1DJ3 - chains A and B; structure by X-ray diffraction, 3.00 A resolution.

[Chain A (and B)]
Protein: Adenylosuccinate synthetase
Source organism: Triticum aestivum
Notes: EC 6.3.4.4; chain B of this document is another copy of the same molecule, construct and numbering; everything in this record applies to it too
UniProt: O24396 (PURA_WHEAT); residues 1-442 here correspond to UniProt positions 35-476 (UniProt number = residue number + 34)
Sequence (442 residues; row label = number of the first residue in the row):
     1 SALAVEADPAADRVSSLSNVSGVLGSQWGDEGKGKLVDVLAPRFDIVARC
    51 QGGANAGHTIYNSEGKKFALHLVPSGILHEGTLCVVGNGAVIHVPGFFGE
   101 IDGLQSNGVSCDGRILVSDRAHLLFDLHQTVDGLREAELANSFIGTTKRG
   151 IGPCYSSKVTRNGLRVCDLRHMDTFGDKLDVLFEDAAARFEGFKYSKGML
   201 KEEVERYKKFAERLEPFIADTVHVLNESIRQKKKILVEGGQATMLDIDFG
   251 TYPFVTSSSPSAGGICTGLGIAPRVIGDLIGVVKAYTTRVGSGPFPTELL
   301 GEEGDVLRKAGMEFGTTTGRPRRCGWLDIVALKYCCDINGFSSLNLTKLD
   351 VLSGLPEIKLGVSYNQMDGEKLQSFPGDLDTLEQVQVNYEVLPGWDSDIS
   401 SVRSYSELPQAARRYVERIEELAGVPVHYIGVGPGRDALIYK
Disordered / not traced: 1-10
Sequence notes: conflict Asn19 (Gln53 in O24396), Lys209 (Arg243 in O24396)
Ligand contacts: GDP (guanosine-5'-diphosphate): Asp30, Glu31, Gly32, Lys33, Gly34, Lys35, Gly57, His58, Thr59, Tyr61, Gly240, Thr347, Lys348, Asp350, Val351, Gly431, Val432, Gly433, Pro434
UniProt features mapped onto this chain:
  - active site: Asp30 (Proton acceptor), His58 (Proton donor)
  - binding site (GTP): Gly29 to Lys35, Gly57 to Thr59, Arg322, Lys348 to Asp350, Gly431 to Gly433
  - binding site (IMP): Asp30 to Lys33, Asn55 to His58, Thr147, Arg161, Gln241, Thr256, Arg320
  - binding site (Mg(2+)): Asp30, Gly57
  - binding site (substrate): Thr316 to Arg322

[Interface between chain A and chain B]
Pairs across the interface (124):
  Asn88(A) with Asp248(B); Phe249(B)
  Arg120(A) with Asp248(B); Tyr334(B), hydrogen bond; Phe375(B), hydrogen bond (side chain-backbone); Pro376(B); Gly377(B)
  His122(A) with Tyr252(B), hydrogen bond
  Arg135(A) with Thr160(B); Asp185(B), salt bridge
  Arg149(A) with Arg161(B)
  Gly152(A) with Val159(B)
  Tyr155(A) with Val159(B), hydrophobic
  Ser156(A) with Ser156(B), hydrogen bond; Val159(B)
  Ser157(A) with Tyr252(B)
  Lys158(A) with Ile247(B); Asp248(B), salt bridge; Tyr252(B)
  Val159(A) with Gly152(B); Tyr155(B), hydrophobic; Ser156(B); Val159(B), hydrophobic; Ser257(B)
  Thr160(A) with Arg135(B)
  Arg161(A) with Arg149(B); Ile247(B); Tyr252(B), hydrogen bond (backbone-side chain); Pro253(B); Val255(B), hydrogen bond (side chain-backbone); Thr256(B); Ser257(B)
  Asn162(A) with Tyr252(B)
  Gly163(A) with Tyr252(B), hydrogen bond (backbone-side chain)
  Arg165(A) with Asp248(B); Tyr252(B); Gly377(B), hydrogen bond (side chain-backbone); Asp378(B)
  Cys167(A) with Asp378(B)
  His171(A) with Asp378(B), salt bridge; Asp380(B)
  Asp185(A) with Arg135(B), salt bridge; Arg189(B), salt bridge
  Ala188(A) with Ala188(B); Arg189(B)
  Arg189(A) with Asp185(B), salt bridge; Ala188(B); Arg189(B)
  Asp220(A) with Ser374(B), hydrogen bond; Phe375(B)
  His223(A) with Gln373(B); Ser374(B)
  Arg230(A) with Asp337(B), salt bridge
  Ile247(A) with Lys158(B); Arg161(B)
  Asp248(A) with Asn88(B); Arg120(B); Lys158(B), salt bridge; Arg165(B); Thr267(B)
  Phe249(A) with Asn88(B); Cys266(B); Thr267(B); Gly270(B)
  Tyr252(A) with His122(B), hydrogen bond; Ser157(B); Lys158(B); Arg161(B), hydrogen bond (side chain-backbone); Asn162(B); Gly163(B), hydrogen bond (side chain-backbone); Arg165(B)
  Pro253(A) with Arg161(B)
  Val255(A) with Arg161(B), hydrogen bond (backbone-side chain)
  Thr256(A) with Arg161(B)
  Ser257(A) with Val159(B); Arg161(B)
  Ala262(A) with Pro273(B), hydrophobic
  Gly263(A) with Cys266(B); Thr267(B)
  Gly264(A) with Thr267(B)
  Cys266(A) with Phe249(B); Gly263(B)
  Thr267(A) with Asp248(B); Phe249(B); Gly263(B); Gly264(B)
  Gly270(A) with Phe249(B)
  Ile271(A) with Ile338(B)
  Ala272(A) with Asp337(B); Ile338(B); Asn339(B); Gly340(B)
  Pro273(A) with Ala262(B), hydrophobic; Pro273(B); Asn339(B)
  Arg274(A) with Gly277(B), hydrogen bond (side chain-backbone); Leu279(B); Gly340(B), hydrogen bond (side chain-backbone); Ser342(B)
  Gly277(A) with Arg274(B), hydrogen bond (backbone-side chain)
  Leu279(A) with Arg274(B)
  Tyr334(A) with Arg120(B), hydrogen bond
  Asp337(A) with Arg230(B), salt bridge; Ala272(B)
  Ile338(A) with Gly270(B); Ile271(B); Ala272(B), hydrogen bond (backbone-backbone)
  Asn339(A) with Ala272(B); Pro273(B)
  Gly340(A) with Ala272(B); Arg274(B), hydrogen bond (backbone-side chain)
  Ser342(A) with Arg274(B)
  Gln373(A) with His223(B)
  Ser374(A) with Asp220(B), hydrogen bond; His223(B)
  Phe375(A) with Arg120(B), hydrogen bond (backbone-side chain); Asp220(B)
  Pro376(A) with Arg120(B)
  Gly377(A) with Arg120(B); Arg165(B), hydrogen bond (backbone-side chain)
  Asp378(A) with Arg165(B); Cys167(B); His171(B), salt bridge
  Asp380(A) with His171(B), salt bridge
Interface residues without a listed pair, chain A (67 interface residues in all): Asp119, Thr174, Val222, Asn226, Ser259, Ser261, Ile276, Asp278, Phe341, Thr381
Interface residues without a listed pair, chain B (68 interface residues in all): Asp119, Thr174, Val222, Asn226, Ser259, Ser261, Leu269, Ile276, Asp278, Phe341, Thr381

[Overview]
67 residues of chain A and 68 residues of chain B are in contact; the contacts include 22 hydrogen bonds and
11 salt bridges. Polar pairs include Arg135(A)-Asp185(B), Lys158(A)-Asp248(B) and His171(A)-Asp378(B). Ligands
of chain A: GDP.
Both chains are Adenylosuccinate synthetase (Triticum aestivum). Entry 1DJ3 (Structures of adenylosuccinate
synthetase from triticum aestivum and arabidopsis thaliana) was determined by X-ray diffraction, deposited
together with 1DJ2.
